6PPX - chain A; structure by X-ray diffraction, 1.85 A resolution.

== Chain A ==
Molecule: N-acetylneuraminate synthase
From: Neisseria meningitidis serogroup B
Notes: EC 2.5.1.56
Reference sequence: H2VFG5 (H2VFG5_NEIMI); residues 1-349 here = UniProt positions 1-349
Chain sequence (349 residues; row label = number of the first residue in the row):
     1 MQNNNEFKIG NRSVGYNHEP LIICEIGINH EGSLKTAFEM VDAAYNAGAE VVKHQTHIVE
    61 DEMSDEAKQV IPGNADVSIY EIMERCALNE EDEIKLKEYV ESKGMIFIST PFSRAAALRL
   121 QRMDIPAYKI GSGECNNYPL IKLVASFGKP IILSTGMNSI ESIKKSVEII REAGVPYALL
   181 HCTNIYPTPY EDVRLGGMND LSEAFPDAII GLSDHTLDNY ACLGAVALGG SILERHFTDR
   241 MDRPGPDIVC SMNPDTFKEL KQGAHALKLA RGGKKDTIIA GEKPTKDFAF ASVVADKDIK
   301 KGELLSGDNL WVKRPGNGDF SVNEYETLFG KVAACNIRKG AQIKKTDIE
Disordered / not traced: 1
Residues lining bound ligands: D-malate (MLT): Glu-25, Lys-53, Gln-55, Thr-110, Phe-112, Lys-129, Gly-131, Ser-132, Asn-184, Tyr-186, His-215, His-236

== Summary ==
Chain A binds D-malate.
Chain A is N-acetylneuraminate synthase (Neisseria meningitidis serogroup B); the structure, Crystal structure
of metal-free NeuB, an N-acetylneuraminate synthase from Neisseria meningitidis in complex with malate, was
determined by X-ray diffraction together with 6PPW, 6PPY and 6PPZ from the same study.
